Entry 6WJV (electron microscopy, 3.50 A resolution); this record covers chains A and 2 of the 4 polymer chains in the assembly.

Chain A:
Protein: DNA polymerase epsilon catalytic subunit A
Source organism: Saccharomyces cerevisiae (strain ATCC 204508 / S288c)
Notes: EC 2.7.7.7, 3.1.11.-
UniProt: P21951 (DPOE_YEAST); the construct has insertions or renumbered stretches relative to UniProt, so the offset changes along the chain: 1-1975 = UniProt 1-1975; 1977-2033 = UniProt 1976-2032; 2043-2222 = UniProt 2043-2222
Amino-acid sequence (2222 residues; row label = number of the first residue in the row; note: 10 numbers in that range are skipped by the numbering (no residue carries them; nothing is unmodelled there); a row labelled like 2033A-2033J holds insertion residues (2033A, then the next letters in order)):
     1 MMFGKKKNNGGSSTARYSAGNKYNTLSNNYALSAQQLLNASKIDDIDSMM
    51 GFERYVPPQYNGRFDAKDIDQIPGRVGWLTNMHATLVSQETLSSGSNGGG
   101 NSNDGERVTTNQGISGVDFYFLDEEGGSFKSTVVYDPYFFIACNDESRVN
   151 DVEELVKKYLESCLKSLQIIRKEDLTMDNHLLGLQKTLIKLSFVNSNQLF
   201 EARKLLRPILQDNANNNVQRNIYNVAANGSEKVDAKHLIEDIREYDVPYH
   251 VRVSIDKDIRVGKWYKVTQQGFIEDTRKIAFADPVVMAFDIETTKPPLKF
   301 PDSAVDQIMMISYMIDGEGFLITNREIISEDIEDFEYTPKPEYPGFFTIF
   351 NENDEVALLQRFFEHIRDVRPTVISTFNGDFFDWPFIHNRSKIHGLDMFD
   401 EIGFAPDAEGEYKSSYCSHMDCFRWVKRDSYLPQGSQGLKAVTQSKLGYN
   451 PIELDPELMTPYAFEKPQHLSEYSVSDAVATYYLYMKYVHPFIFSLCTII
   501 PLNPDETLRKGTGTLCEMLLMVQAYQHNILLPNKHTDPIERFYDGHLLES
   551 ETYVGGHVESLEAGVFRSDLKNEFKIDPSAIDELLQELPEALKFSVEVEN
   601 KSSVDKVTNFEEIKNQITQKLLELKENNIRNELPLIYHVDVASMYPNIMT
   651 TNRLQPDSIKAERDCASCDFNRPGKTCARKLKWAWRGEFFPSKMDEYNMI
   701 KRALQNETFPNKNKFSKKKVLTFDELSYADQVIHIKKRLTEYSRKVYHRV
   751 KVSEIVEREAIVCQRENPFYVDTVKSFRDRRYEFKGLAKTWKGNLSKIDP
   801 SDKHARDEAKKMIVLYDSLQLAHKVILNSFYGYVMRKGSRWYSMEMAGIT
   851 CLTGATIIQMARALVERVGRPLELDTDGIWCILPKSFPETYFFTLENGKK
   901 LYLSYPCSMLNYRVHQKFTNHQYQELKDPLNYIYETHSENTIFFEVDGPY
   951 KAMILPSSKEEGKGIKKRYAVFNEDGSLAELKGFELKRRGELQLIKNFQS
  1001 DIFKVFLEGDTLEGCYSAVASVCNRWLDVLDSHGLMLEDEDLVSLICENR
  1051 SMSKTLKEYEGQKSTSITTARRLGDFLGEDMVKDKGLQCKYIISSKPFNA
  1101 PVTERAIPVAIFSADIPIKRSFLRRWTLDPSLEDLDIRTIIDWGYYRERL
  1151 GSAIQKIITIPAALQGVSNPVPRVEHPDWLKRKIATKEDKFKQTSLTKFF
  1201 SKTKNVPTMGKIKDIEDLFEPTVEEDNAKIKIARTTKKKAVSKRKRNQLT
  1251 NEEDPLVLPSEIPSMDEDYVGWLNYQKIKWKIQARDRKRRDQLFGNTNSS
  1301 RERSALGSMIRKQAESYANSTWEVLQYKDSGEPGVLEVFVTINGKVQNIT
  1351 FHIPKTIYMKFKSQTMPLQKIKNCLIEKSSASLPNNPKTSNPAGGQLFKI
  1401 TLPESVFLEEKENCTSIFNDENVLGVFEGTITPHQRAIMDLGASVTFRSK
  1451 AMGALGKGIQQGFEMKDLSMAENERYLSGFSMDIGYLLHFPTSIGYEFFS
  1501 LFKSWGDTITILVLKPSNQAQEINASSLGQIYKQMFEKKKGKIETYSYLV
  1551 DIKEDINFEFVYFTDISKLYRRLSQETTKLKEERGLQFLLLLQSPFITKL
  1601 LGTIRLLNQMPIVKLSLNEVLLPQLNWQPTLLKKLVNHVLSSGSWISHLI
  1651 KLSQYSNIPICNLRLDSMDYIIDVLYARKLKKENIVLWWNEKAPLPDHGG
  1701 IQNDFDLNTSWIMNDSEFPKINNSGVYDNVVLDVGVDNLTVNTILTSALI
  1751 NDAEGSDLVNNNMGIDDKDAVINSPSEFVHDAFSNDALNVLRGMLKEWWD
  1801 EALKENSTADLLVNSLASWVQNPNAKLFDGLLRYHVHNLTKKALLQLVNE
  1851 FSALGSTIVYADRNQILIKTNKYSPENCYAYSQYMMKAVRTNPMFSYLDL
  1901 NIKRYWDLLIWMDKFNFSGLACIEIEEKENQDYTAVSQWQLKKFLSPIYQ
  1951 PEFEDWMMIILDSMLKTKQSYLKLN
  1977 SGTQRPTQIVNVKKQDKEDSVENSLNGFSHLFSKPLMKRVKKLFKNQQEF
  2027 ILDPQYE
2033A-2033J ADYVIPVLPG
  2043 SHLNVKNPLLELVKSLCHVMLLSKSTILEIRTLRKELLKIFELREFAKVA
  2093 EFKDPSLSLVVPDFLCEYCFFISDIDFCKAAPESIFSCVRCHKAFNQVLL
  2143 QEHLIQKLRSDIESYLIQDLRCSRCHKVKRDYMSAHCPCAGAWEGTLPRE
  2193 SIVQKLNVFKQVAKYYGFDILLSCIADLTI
Unresolved in the structure: 1-30, 91-107, 215-233, 664-677, 1187-1269, 1393-1403, 1748-1783, 1977-1993, 2033A-2033J, 2073-2099, 2122-2127, 2222
Metal / ion sites: Zn2+: Cys2111, Cys2130, Cys2133
Swiss-Prot annotation at these positions:
  - zinc finger: Cys2108 to Cys2133 (CysA-type)
  - motif: Cys2164 to Cys2181 (CysB motif)
  - binding site (Zn(2+)): Cys2108, Cys2111, Cys2130, Cys2133
  - binding site ([4Fe-4S] cluster): Cys2164, Cys2167, Cys2179, Cys2181
From the paper describing this entry:
  - conformationally variable residues (order/disorder transition): Val1270 to Ser1308

Chain 2:
Protein: DNA polymerase epsilon subunit B
Source organism: Saccharomyces cerevisiae (strain ATCC 204508 / S288c)
UniProt: P24482 (DPB2_YEAST); numbering as in UniProt (aligned over 1-689)
Amino-acid sequence (689 residues; row label = number of the first residue in the row):
     1 MFGSGNVLPVKIQPPLLRPLAYRVLSRKYGLSIKSDGLSALAEFVGTNIG
    51 ANWRQGPATIKFLEQFAAVWKQQERGLFIDQSGVKEVIQEMKEREKVEWS
   101 HEHPIQHEENILGRTDDDENNSDDEMPIAADSSLQNVSLSSPMRQPTERD
   151 EYKQPFKPESSKALDWRDYFKVINASQQQRFSYNPHKMQFIFVPNKKQNG
   201 LGGIAGFLPDIEDKVQMFLTRYYLTNDRVMRNENFQNSDMFNPLSSMVSL
   251 QNELSNTNRQQQSSSMSITPIKNLLGRDAQNFLLLGLLNKNFKGNWSLED
   301 PSGSVEIDISQTIPTQGHYYVPGCMVLVEGIYYSVGNKFHVTSMTLPPGE
   351 RREITLETIGNLDLLGIHGISNNNFIARLDKDLKIRLHLLEKELTDHKFV
   401 ILGANLFLDDLKIMTALSKILQKLNDDPPTLLIWQGSFTSVPVFASMSSR
   451 NISSSTQFKNNFDALATLLSRFDNLTENTTMIFIPGPNDLWGSMVSLGAS
   501 GTLPQDPIPSAFTKKINKVCKNVVWSSNPTRIAYLSQEIVIFRDDLSGRF
   551 KRHRLEFPFNESEDVYTENDNMMSKDTDIVPIDELVKEPDQLPQKVQETR
   601 KLVKTILDQGHLSPFLDSLRPISWDLDHTLTLCPIPSTMVLCDTTSAQFD
   651 LTYNGCKVINPGSFIHNRRARYMEYVPSSKKTIQEEIYI
Unresolved in the structure: 1-169, 195-206, 234-265, 368-377, 557-597, 689
Swiss-Prot annotation at these positions:
  - modified residue (Phosphoserine): Ser122, Ser141, Ser613

Chain A / chain 2 interface:
Residue-residue contacts - 89 pairs, chain A then chain 2:
  Ile1116(A) - Gln684(2)
  Ile1116(A) - Glu686(2)
  Pro1117(A) - Glu686(2)
  Glu1133(A) - Ile683(2)
  Tyr1327(A) - Asp410(2)
  Asp1329(A) - Lys412(2)
  Ser1330(A) - Tyr688(2)
  Glu1332(A) - Asn667(2)
  Pro1333(A) - Ile665(2)  hydrophobic
  Glu1410(A) - His666(2)
  Glu1410(A) - Asn667(2)
  Lys1411(A) - His666(2)
  Asn1413(A) - Glu598(2)  hydrogen bond
  Cys1414(A) - Glu598(2)
  Ser1416(A) - Lys551(2)
  Ser1416(A) - Lys601(2)
  Phe1418(A) - Arg554(2)  hydrogen bond (backbone-side chain)
  Gly1425(A) - Arg554(2)
  Val1426(A) - Lys551(2)
  Val1426(A) - Arg554(2)
  Pro1595(A) - Asn451(2)
  Phe1596(A) - Asn460(2)
  Lys1599(A) - Asp409(2)  salt bridge
  Lys1599(A) - Gln457(2)
  Thr1603(A) - Leu411(2)
  Lys1614(A) - Arg450(2)
  Lys1614(A) - Asn451(2)
  Leu1617(A) - Asn451(2)  hydrogen bond (backbone-side chain)
  Asn1618(A) - Asn451(2)  hydrogen bond
  Lys1692(A) - Ser440(2)
  Lys1692(A) - Val441(2)
  Lys1692(A) - Pro442(2)
  Pro1694(A) - Pro442(2)
  Pro1694(A) - Gly498(2)
  Gly1700(A) - Arg552(2)
  Ile1701(A) - Ala499(2)
  Gln1702(A) - Ala499(2)
  Gln1702(A) - Arg552(2)
  Asn1703(A) - Ala499(2)
  Asn1703(A) - Arg552(2)  hydrogen bond
  Asp1704(A) - Asp617(2)
  Asp1704(A) - Ser618(2)
  Asp1704(A) - Leu619(2)
  Asp1704(A) - Pro621(2)
  Asp1706(A) - Gly498(2)
  Asp1706(A) - Ala499(2)
  Pro1823(A) - Phe444(2)  hydrophobic
  Asn1824(A) - Phe444(2)
  Asn1824(A) - Ser446(2)
  Asn1824(A) - Met447(2)  hydrogen bond (side chain-backbone)
  Asn1824(A) - Ser448(2)
  Val2140(A) - Ser453(2)
  Val2140(A) - Ser455(2)
  Val2140(A) - Thr456(2)
  Glu2144(A) - Phe444(2)
  Glu2144(A) - Ala445(2)
  Glu2144(A) - Ser455(2)
  Glu2144(A) - Val495(2)
  His2145(A) - Ala445(2)
  Ile2147(A) - Trp491(2)
  Gln2148(A) - Val495(2)
  Arg2151(A) - Gly492(2)  hydrogen bond (side chain-backbone)
  Arg2151(A) - Ser496(2)
  Tyr2157(A) - Pro209(2)  hydrogen bond (side chain-backbone)
  Leu2158(A) - Trp624(2)
  Gln2160(A) - Trp624(2)
  Arg2172(A) - Asn291(2)  hydrogen bond (side chain-backbone)
  Arg2172(A) - Phe292(2)
  Asp2173(A) - Asn289(2)
  Asp2173(A) - Glu299(2)
  Tyr2174(A) - Phe218(2)
  Tyr2174(A) - Asn289(2)
  Tyr2174(A) - Leu616(2)  hydrophobic
  Tyr2174(A) - Ser618(2)  hydrogen bond
  Met2175(A) - Phe218(2)
  Met2175(A) - Leu219(2)  hydrophobic
  Met2175(A) - Tyr222(2)  hydrophobic
  Met2175(A) - Glu299(2)
  Met2175(A) - Asp300(2)
  Trp2185(A) - Ile211(2)  hydrophobic
  Arg2191(A) - Leu208(2)  hydrogen bond (side chain-backbone)
  Arg2191(A) - Pro209(2)
  Ile2194(A) - Leu208(2)  hydrophobic
  Ile2212(A) - Phe512(2)  hydrophobic
  Ser2215(A) - Ala511(2)
  Cys2216(A) - Gly492(2)
  Asp2219(A) - Pro509(2)
  Leu2220(A) - Phe207(2)
  Thr2221(A) - Phe207(2)
Also at the interface, not in a pair above, chain A (72 interface residues in all): Asp1115, Gln1369, Asn1419, Phe1427, Glu1428, Thr1598, Gly1602, Leu1606, Ala1693, Leu1707, Asn2138, Ser2152, Glu2155, Asp2161, Glu2186, Gly2187, Asp2211
Also at the interface, not in a pair above, chain 2 (75 interface residues in all): Leu287, Pro301, Ile413, Val443, Ser449, Ile452, Ser454, Asn461, Ser493, Leu497, Asp506, Asp545, Arg549, His553, Arg620, Ser623, Arg669

In short:
72 residues of chain A face 75 of chain 2 across their interface; the contacts include 11 hydrogen bonds and 1
salt bridge. Polar pairs include Lys1599(A)-Asp409(2), Asn1413(A)-Glu598(2) and Phe1418(A)-Arg554(2). UniProt
lists 4 Zn2+-binding residues and 4 [4Fe-4S] cluster-binding residues on chain A. From the paper:
conformational variability at Val1270(A).
Here chain A is DNA polymerase epsilon catalytic subunit A and chain 2 is DNA polymerase epsilon subunit B,
both from Saccharomyces cerevisiae (strain ATCC 204508 / S288c). Entry 6WJV (Structure of the Saccharomyces
cerevisiae polymerase epsilon holoenzyme) was determined by electron microscopy.
